Entry 5MZO (X-ray diffraction, 3.48 A resolution); this record covers chain A.

# Chain A
Name: UDP-glucose-glycoprotein glucosyltransferase-like protein
Source organism: Chaetomium thermophilum (strain DSM 1495 / CBS 144.50 / IMI 039719)
UniProt: G0SB58 (G0SB58_CHATD); residues 24-1505 here = UniProt positions 24-1505
Chain sequence (1494 residues; numbered 21 to 1514; the number before each row is that of its first residue):
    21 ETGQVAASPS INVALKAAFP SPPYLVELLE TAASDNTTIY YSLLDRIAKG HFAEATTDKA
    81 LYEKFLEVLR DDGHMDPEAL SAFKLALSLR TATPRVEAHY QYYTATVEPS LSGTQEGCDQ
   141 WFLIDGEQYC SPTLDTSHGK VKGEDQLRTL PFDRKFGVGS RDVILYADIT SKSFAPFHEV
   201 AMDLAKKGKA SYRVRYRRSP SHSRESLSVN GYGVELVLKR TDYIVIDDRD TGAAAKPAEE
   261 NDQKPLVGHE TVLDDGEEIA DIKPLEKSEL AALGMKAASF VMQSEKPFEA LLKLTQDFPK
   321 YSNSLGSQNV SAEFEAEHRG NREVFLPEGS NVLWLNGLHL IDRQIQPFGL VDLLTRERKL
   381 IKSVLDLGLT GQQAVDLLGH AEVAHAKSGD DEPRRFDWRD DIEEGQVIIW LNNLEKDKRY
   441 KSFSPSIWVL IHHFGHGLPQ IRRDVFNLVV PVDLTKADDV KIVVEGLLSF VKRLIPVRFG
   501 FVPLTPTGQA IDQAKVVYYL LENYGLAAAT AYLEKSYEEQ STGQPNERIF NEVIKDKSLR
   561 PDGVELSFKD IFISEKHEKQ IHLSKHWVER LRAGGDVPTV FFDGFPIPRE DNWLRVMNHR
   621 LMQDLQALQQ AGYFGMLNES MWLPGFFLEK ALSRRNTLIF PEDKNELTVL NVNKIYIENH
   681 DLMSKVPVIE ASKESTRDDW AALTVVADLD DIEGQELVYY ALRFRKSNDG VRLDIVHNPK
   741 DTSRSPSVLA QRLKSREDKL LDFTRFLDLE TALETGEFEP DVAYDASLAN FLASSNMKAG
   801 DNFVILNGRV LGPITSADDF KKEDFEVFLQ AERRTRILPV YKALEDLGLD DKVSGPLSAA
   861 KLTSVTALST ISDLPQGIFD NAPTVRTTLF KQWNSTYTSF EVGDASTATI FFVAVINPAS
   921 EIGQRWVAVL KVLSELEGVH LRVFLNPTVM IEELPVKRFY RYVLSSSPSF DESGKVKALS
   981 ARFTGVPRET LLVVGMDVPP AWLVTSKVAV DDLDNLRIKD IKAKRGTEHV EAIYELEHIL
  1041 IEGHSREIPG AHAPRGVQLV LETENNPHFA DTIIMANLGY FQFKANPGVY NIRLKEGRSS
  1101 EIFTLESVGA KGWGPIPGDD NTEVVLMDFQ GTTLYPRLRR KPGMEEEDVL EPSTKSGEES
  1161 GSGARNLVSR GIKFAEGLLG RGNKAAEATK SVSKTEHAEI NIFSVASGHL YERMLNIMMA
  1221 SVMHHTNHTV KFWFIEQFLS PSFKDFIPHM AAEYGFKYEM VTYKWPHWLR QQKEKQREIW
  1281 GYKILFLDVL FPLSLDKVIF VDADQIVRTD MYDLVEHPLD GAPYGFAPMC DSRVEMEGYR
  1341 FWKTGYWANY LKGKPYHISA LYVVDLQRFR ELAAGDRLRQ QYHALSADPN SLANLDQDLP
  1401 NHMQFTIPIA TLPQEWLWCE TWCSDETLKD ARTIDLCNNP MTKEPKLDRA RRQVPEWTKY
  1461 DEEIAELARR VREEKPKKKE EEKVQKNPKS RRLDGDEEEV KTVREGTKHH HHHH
Unresolved in the structure: 21-26, 246-278, 740-741, 1153-1190, 1439-1442, 1477-1514
Differences from the reference sequence: expression tag (21-23, 1506-1514)
Cystine bridges: Cys138-Cys150, Cys1330-Cys1423, Cys1419-Cys1437
Covalent attachments: N-acetylglucosamine (NAG) linked to Asn56, Asn329, Asn638, Asn894, Asn1227
Ion coordination: Ca2+: Asp1302, Asp1304, Asp1435
What the authors report for this chain:
  - conformationally variable residues (domain motion): Arg415 to Trp418, Ala651 to Arg654

# Summary
N-acetylglucosamine is covalently linked to Asn56, Asn329, Asn638, Asn894 and Asn1227. The Ca2+ site is built
by Asp1302, Asp1304 and Asp1435. The paper reports conformational variability at Arg415 and Ala651.
Chain A is UDP-glucose-glycoprotein glucosyltransferase-like protein (Chaetomium thermophilum (strain DSM 1495
/ CBS 144.50 / IMI 039719)); the structure, UDP-Glucose Glycoprotein Glucosyltransferase from Chaetomium
thermophilum (open conformation), was determined by X-ray diffraction, deposited together with 5MU1, 5N2J and
5NV4.
